PDB entry 4LOQ | X-ray diffraction, 2.32 A resolution | chains A and M

[Chain A]
Molecule: Mitogen-activated protein kinase 14
Organism: Mus musculus
Notes: EC 2.7.11.24; fragment: kinase domain (1-360)
UniProtKB: P47811 (MK14_MOUSE); residue numbers follow UniProt; this construct covers 1-360
Sequence (361 residues; each row starts with the number of its first residue; numbering starts at 0):
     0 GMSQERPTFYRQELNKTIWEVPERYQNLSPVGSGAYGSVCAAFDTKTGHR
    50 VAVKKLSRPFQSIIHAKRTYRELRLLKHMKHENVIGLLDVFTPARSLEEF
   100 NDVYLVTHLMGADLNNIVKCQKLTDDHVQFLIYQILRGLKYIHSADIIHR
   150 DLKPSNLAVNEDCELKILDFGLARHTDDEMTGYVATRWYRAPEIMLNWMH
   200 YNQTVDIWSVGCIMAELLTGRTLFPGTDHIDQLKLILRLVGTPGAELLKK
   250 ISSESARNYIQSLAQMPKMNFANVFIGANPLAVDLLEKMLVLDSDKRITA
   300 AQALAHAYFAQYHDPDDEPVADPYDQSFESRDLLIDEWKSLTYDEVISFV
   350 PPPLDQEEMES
Not modelled in the structure: 0-2, 355-360
Construct notes: expression tag (0)
Ligand contacts: sb220025 (SB4; 4-(4-fluorophenyl)-1-(4-piperidinyl)-5-(2-amino-4-pyrimidinyl)-imidazole): Val-30, Ser-32, Gly-33, Val-38, Ala-51, Val-52, Lys-53, Ile-84, Leu-86, Leu-104, Val-105, Thr-106, His-107, Leu-108, Met-109, Asp-112, Ser-154, Leu-167, Asp-168
From the paper describing this entry:
  - mutagenesis - I275G: decreased catalytic activity on TAB1(371-416)
  - specificity-determining residues: Thr-218, Ile-275 (by similarity / conservation)
  - mutagenesis - T106M: abolished binding to SB203580 (citing earlier work)
  - mutagenesis - K53M: abolished catalytic activity on TAB1

[Chain M]
Molecule: TGF-beta-activated kinase 1 and MAP3K7-binding protein 1
UniProtKB: Q8CF89 (TAB1_MOUSE); residue numbers follow UniProt; this construct covers 384-412
Sequence (29 residues; numbered 384 to 412; the number before each row is that of its first residue):
   384 RVYPVSVPYSSAQSTSKTSVTLSLVMPSQ
Not modelled in the structure: 384, 395-403, 412
UniProt features mapped onto this chain:
  - glycosylation: Ser-393 (O-linked (GlcNAc) serine)
From the paper describing this entry:
  - mutagenesis - V390A/Y392A, V408G/M409A: unchanged binding to Mitogen-activated protein kinase 14 (chain A)

[Chain A / chain M interface]
Contacting residue pairs - 43 pairs, chain A then chain M:
  Gly-110(A) / Met-409(M)
  Ala-111(A) / Met-409(M)
  Gln-120(A) / Leu-407(M)
  Gln-120(A) / Val-408(M)  hydrogen bond (side chain-backbone)
  Lys-121(A) / Ser-389(M)
  Lys-121(A) / Val-390(M)
  Leu-122(A) / Val-390(M)
  Leu-122(A) / Leu-407(M)  hydrophobic
  Asp-125(A) / Leu-405(M)
  His-126(A) / Leu-405(M)
  His-126(A) / Ser-406(M)  hydrogen bond (side chain-backbone)
  His-126(A) / Leu-407(M)
  Phe-129(A) / Leu-405(M)  hydrophobic
  Asn-159(A) / Leu-407(M)
  Asn-159(A) / Met-409(M)
  Glu-160(A) / Leu-405(M)
  Glu-160(A) / Ser-406(M)
  Glu-160(A) / Leu-407(M)  hydrogen bond (backbone-backbone)
  Glu-160(A) / Met-409(M)
  Asp-161(A) / Leu-405(M)
  Cys-162(A) / Leu-405(M)
  Cys-162(A) / Leu-407(M)  hydrophobic
  Leu-217(A) / Val-388(M)
  Leu-217(A) / Ser-389(M)  hydrogen bond (backbone-backbone)
  Thr-218(A) / Tyr-386(M)
  Thr-218(A) / Ser-389(M)  hydrogen bond (backbone-side chain)
  Gly-219(A) / Ser-389(M)
  Arg-220(A) / Tyr-386(M)
  Arg-220(A) / Pro-387(M)
  Leu-222(A) / Tyr-386(M)
  Val-273(A) / Val-385(M)
  Val-273(A) / Tyr-386(M)  hydrogen bond (backbone-backbone)
  Phe-274(A) / Tyr-386(M)
  Ile-275(A) / Val-385(M)  hydrophobic
  Ile-275(A) / Tyr-386(M)  hydrogen bond (backbone-backbone)
  Ile-275(A) / Pro-387(M)
  Ile-275(A) / Val-388(M)  hydrogen bond (backbone-backbone)
  Gly-276(A) / Val-388(M)
  Gly-276(A) / Pro-391(M)
  Gly-276(A) / Tyr-392(M)  hydrogen bond (backbone-backbone)
  Ala-277(A) / Val-388(M)
  Asn-278(A) / Tyr-392(M)
  Tyr-311(A) / Leu-405(M)
Interface residues without a listed pair, chain A (34 interface residues in all): Asn-115, Ile-116, Cys-119, Thr-123, Asp-124, Val-158, Leu-216, Thr-221, Asn-272, Pro-279
Interface residues without a listed pair, chain M (14 interface residues in all): Pro-410
Interface features reported in the paper:
  - hot spots on chain M (mutagenesis) - V390A/Y392A/V408G/M409A: abolished binding to Mitogen-activated protein kinase 14 (chain A)

[In short]
Chain A and chain M form an interface of 34 and 14 residues respectively, with 9 hydrogen bonds. Polar
contacts include Gln-120(A)/Val-408(M), His-126(A)/Ser-406(M) and Thr-218(A)/Ser-389(M). Ligands of chain A:
sb220025. The paper reports that I275G of chain A reduces catalytic activity on TAB1(371-416); specificity
determinants Thr-218(A) and Ile-275(A); 6 substitutions were tested in all.
Chain A is Mitogen-activated protein kinase 14 (Mus musculus) and chain M is TGF-beta-activated kinase 1 and
MAP3K7-binding protein 1; the structure, Structural basis of autoactivation of p38 alpha induced by TAB1
(Tetragonal crystal form with bound sulphate), was determined by X-ray diffraction, deposited together with
4LOO and 4LOP.
